9F5S - chains A and B of the 3 polymer chains in the assembly; structure by electron microscopy, 2.50 A resolution.

Chain A:
Name: VP0
From: Enterovirus A71
UniProt: D4QGA2 (D4QGA2_HE71); residues 1-323 here = UniProt positions 1-323
Chain sequence (323 residues; each row starts with the number of its first residue):
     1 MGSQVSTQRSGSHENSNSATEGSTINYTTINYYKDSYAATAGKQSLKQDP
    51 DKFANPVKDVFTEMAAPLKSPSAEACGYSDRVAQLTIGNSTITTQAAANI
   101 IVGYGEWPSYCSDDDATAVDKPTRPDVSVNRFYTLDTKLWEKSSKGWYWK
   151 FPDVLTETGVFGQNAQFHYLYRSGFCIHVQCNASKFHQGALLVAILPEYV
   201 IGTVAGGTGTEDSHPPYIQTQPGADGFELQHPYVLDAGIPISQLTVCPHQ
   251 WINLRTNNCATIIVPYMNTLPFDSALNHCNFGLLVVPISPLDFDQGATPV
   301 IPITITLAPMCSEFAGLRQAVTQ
Not modelled in the structure: 1-11, 46-64
Differences from the reference sequence: engineered mutation Ala96 (Glu in D4QGA2)

Chain B:
Name: VP3
From: Enterovirus A71
UniProt: D4QGA3 (D4QGA3_9ENTO); residues 1-242 here correspond to UniProt positions 324-565 (UniProt number = residue number + 323)
Chain sequence (242 residues; row label = number of the first residue in the row):
     1 GFPTELKPGTNQFLTTDDGVSAPILPNFHPTPCIHIPGEVRNLLELCQVE
    51 TILEVNNVPTNATSLMERLRFPVSAQAGKGELCAVFRADPGRDGPWQSTM
   101 LGQLCGYYTQWSGSLEVTFMFTGSFMATGKMLIAYTPPGGPLPKDRATAM
   151 LGTHVIWDFGLQSSVTLVIPWISNTHYRAHARDGVFDYYTTGLVSIWYQT
   201 NYVVPIGAPNTAYIIALAAAQKNFTMKLCKDTSHILQTASIQ

How chain A and chain B interact:
Contacting residue pairs (129):
  Asn15(A) - Asn27(B)  hydrogen bond
  Asn15(A) - His29(B)
  Ser16(A) - His29(B)
  Asn17(A) - Phe28(B)  hydrogen bond (side chain-backbone)
  Asn17(A) - His29(B)
  Asn17(A) - Pro30(B)
  Ser18(A) - Pro30(B)
  Thr24(A) - Arg41(B)
  Ile25(A) - Arg41(B)
  Ile30(A) - Val20(B)
  Asn31(A) - Val20(B)
  Tyr32(A) - Val20(B)  hydrophobic
  Tyr33(A) - Val20(B)  hydrophobic
  Tyr33(A) - Ser21(B)
  Tyr33(A) - Ala22(B)
  Tyr33(A) - Pro23(B)
  Lys34(A) - Pro26(B)
  Lys34(A) - Asn27(B)
  Asp35(A) - Pro23(B)
  Asp35(A) - Leu25(B)
  Asp35(A) - Pro26(B)
  Asp35(A) - Asn27(B)  hydrogen bond (side chain-backbone)
  Tyr37(A) - Pro23(B)
  Tyr37(A) - Ile24(B)
  Tyr37(A) - Leu25(B)  hydrogen bond (side chain-backbone)
  Ala38(A) - Val20(B)
  Ala38(A) - Ser21(B)  hydrogen bond (backbone-backbone)
  Ala38(A) - Pro23(B)
  Thr40(A) - Asp18(B)
  Thr40(A) - Gly19(B)
  Thr40(A) - Val20(B)
  Ala41(A) - Asp18(B)  hydrogen bond (backbone-side chain)
  Gly42(A) - Asp18(B)  hydrogen bond (backbone-side chain)
  Leu68(A) - Gly38(B)
  Leu68(A) - Val40(B)  hydrophobic
  Leu68(A) - Glu45(B)
  Leu68(A) - Leu46(B)  hydrophobic
  Leu68(A) - Val49(B)
  Lys69(A) - Glu45(B)  hydrogen bond (side chain-backbone)
  Lys69(A) - Gln48(B)
  Lys69(A) - Val49(B)
  Tyr104(A) - Gly38(B)
  Glu106(A) - His35(B)  salt bridge
  Glu106(A) - Pro37(B)
  Asp115(A) - Ile34(B)
  Asp115(A) - His35(B)  hydrogen bond (side chain-backbone)
  Lys185(A) - Ser124(B)
  Lys185(A) - Phe125(B)  hydrogen bond (backbone-backbone)
  Lys185(A) - Met126(B)  hydrogen bond (backbone-backbone)
  Phe186(A) - Ser124(B)  hydrogen bond (backbone-side chain)
  Phe186(A) - Met126(B)  hydrophobic
  Phe186(A) - Pro205(B)  hydrophobic
  Phe186(A) - Ile206(B)
  Phe186(A) - Gly207(B)
  Phe186(A) - Ala208(B)
  Phe186(A) - Pro209(B)
  His187(A) - Ser124(B)
  Gln188(A) - Thr122(B)
  Gln188(A) - Gly123(B)
  Gln188(A) - Ser124(B)
  Gln188(A) - Tyr202(B)
  Gln188(A) - Pro209(B)
  Gln188(A) - Thr211(B)  hydrogen bond (side chain-backbone)
  Gln188(A) - Ala212(B)
  Gly189(A) - Thr122(B)  hydrogen bond (backbone-backbone)
  Ala190(A) - Thr122(B)
  Leu192(A) - Ile52(B)  hydrophobic
  Pro232(A) - Met66(B)  hydrophobic
  Tyr233(A) - Glu54(B)  hydrogen bond
  Tyr233(A) - Leu65(B)
  Tyr233(A) - Met66(B)
  Tyr233(A) - Arg68(B)
  Ile241(A) - Met66(B)  hydrophobic
  Ile241(A) - Leu69(B)  hydrophobic
  Ser242(A) - Thr51(B)
  Ser242(A) - Ile52(B)  hydrogen bond (backbone-backbone)
  Ser242(A) - Glu54(B)
  Ser242(A) - Ser98(B)  hydrogen bond (side chain-backbone)
  Gln243(A) - Thr51(B)
  Gln243(A) - Gln97(B)
  Gln243(A) - Ser98(B)  hydrogen bond (side chain-backbone)
  Gln243(A) - Thr99(B)
  Gln243(A) - Met100(B)
  Gln243(A) - Gln103(B)
  Thr245(A) - Val49(B)
  Thr245(A) - Glu50(B)  hydrogen bond (side chain-backbone)
  Thr245(A) - Thr51(B)
  Val246(A) - Val49(B)  hydrophobic
  Val246(A) - Thr51(B)
  Val246(A) - Met100(B)  hydrophobic
  Trp251(A) - Ile52(B)  hydrophobic
  Trp251(A) - Met120(B)
  Trp251(A) - Ile215(B)  hydrophobic
  Trp251(A) - Leu217(B)  hydrophobic
  Asn253(A) - Met120(B)
  Asn253(A) - Phe121(B)  hydrogen bond (side chain-backbone)
  Asn253(A) - Thr122(B)
  Arg255(A) - Phe121(B)
  Arg255(A) - Gly123(B)  hydrogen bond (side chain-backbone)
  Arg255(A) - Ser124(B)  hydrogen bond (side chain-backbone)
  Arg255(A) - Phe125(B)
  Arg255(A) - Ala127(B)  hydrogen bond (side chain-backbone)
  Arg255(A) - Phe159(B)  hydrogen bond (side chain-backbone)
  Arg255(A) - Gly160(B)  hydrogen bond (side chain-backbone)
  Arg255(A) - Ser163(B)  hydrogen bond
  Thr256(A) - Ser163(B)  hydrogen bond
  Pro265(A) - Pro37(B)  hydrophobic
  Tyr266(A) - Pro37(B)
  Met267(A) - Pro37(B)  hydrophobic
  Asn268(A) - Ile34(B)
  Asn268(A) - Ile36(B)
  Thr269(A) - Ile34(B)
  Leu270(A) - Ile34(B)
  Pro271(A) - Ile34(B)
  Pro287(A) - Met66(B)
  Ile288(A) - Met66(B)  hydrophobic
  Ile288(A) - Leu69(B)  hydrophobic
  Ile288(A) - Arg70(B)
  Ile288(A) - Ile215(B)  hydrophobic
  Ser289(A) - Thr122(B)  hydrogen bond
  Ser289(A) - Tyr213(B)
  Pro290(A) - Arg70(B)
  Pro290(A) - Tyr213(B)  hydrophobic
  Asp292(A) - Pro209(B)
  Asp292(A) - Thr211(B)
  Phe293(A) - Pro209(B)  hydrophobic
  Asp294(A) - Gly207(B)
  Asp294(A) - Ala208(B)  hydrogen bond (side chain-backbone)
  Asp294(A) - Pro209(B)
Interface residues without a listed pair, chain A (55 interface residues in all): Val286
Interface residues without a listed pair, chain B (61 interface residues in all): Cys33

Overview:
55 residues of chain A and 61 residues of chain B are in contact, with 29 hydrogen bonds and 1 salt bridge.
Among the polar pairs are Glu106(A)-His35(B), Asn15(A)-Asn27(B) and Asn17(A)-Phe28(B).
Chain A is VP0 and chain B is VP3, both from Enterovirus A71; the structure, EVA71 E096A native particle, was
determined by electron microscopy together with 9F6A from the same study.
